PDB entry 9BVT | X-ray diffraction, 3.40 A resolution | chains B and C of the 14 polymer chains in the assembly

Chain B:
Name: DNA-directed RNA polymerase subunit beta
Source organism: Saccharomyces cerevisiae
Notes: EC 2.7.7.6
Reference sequence: A0A6A5Q4H2 (A0A6A5Q4H2_YEASX); residues 1-1224 here = UniProt positions 1-1224
Sequence (1224 residues; numbered 1 to 1224; the number before each row is that of its first residue):
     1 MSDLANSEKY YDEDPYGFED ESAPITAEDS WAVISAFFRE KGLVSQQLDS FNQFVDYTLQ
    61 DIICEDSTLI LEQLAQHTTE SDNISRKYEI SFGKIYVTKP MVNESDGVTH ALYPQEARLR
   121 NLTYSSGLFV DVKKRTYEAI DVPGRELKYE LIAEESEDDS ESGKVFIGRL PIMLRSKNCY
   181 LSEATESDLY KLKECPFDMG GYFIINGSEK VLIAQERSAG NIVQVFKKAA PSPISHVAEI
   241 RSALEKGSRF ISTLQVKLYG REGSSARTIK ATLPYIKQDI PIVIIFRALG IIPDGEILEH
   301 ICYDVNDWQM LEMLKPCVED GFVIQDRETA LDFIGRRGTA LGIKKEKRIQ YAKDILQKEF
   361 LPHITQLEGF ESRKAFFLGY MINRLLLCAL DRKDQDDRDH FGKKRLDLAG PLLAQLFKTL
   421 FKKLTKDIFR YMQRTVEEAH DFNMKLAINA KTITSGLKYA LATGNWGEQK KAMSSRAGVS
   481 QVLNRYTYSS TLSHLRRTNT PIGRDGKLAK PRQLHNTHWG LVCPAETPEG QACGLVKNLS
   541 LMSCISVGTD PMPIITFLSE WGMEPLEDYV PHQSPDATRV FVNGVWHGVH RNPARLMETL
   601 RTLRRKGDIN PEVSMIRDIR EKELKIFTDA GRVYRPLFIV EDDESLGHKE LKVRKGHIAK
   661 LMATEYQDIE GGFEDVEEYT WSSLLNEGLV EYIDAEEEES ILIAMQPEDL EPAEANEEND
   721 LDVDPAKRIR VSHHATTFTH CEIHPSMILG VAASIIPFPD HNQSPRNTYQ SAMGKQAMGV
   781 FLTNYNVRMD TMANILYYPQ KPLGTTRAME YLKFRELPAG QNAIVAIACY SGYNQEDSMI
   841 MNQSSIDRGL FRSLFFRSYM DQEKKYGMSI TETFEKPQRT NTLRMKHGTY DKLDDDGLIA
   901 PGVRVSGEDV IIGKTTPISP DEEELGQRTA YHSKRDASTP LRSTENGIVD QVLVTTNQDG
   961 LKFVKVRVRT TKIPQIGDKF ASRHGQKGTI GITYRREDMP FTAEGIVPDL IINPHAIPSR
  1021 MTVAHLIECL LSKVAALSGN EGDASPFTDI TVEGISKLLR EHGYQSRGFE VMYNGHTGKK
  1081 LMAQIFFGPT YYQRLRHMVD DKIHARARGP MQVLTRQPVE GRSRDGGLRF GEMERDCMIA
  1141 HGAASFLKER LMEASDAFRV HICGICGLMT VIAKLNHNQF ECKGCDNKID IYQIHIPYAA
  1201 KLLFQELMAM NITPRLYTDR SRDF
Not modelled in the structure: 1-19, 65-89, 133-164, 336-347, 434-445, 473-474, 503-509, 643-650, 667-679, 713-725, 879-883, 918-933
Ion coordination: Mn2+: D837 (shared with 2 residues of chain A); Zn2+: C1163, C1166, C1185
Reported in the primary citation:
  - mutagenesis - E529A, E529D, Y769F: increased catalytic activity (citing earlier work)
  - mutagenesis - E529Q: decreased catalytic activity (citing earlier work)

Chain C:
Name: DNA-directed RNA polymerase II subunit RPB3
Source organism: Saccharomyces cerevisiae
Reference sequence: A0A6A5Q0Z3 (A0A6A5Q0Z3_YEASX); residues 1-318 here = UniProt positions 1-318
Sequence (318 residues; each row starts with the number of its first residue):
     1 MSEEGPQVKI REASKDNVDF ILSNVDLAMA NSLRRVMIAE IPTLAIDSVE VETNTTVLAD
    61 EFIAHRLGLI PLQSMDIEQL EYSRDCFCED HCDKCSVVLT LQAFGESEST TNVYSKDLVI
   121 VSNLMGRNIG HPIIQDKEGN GVLICKLRKG QELKLTCVAK KGIAKEHAKW GPAAAIEFEY
   181 DPWNKLKHTD YWYEQDSAKE WPQSKNCEYE DPPNEGDPFD YKAQADTFYM NVESVGSIPV
   241 DQVVVRGIDT LQKKVASILL ALTQMDQDKV NFASGDNNTA SNMLGSNEDV MMTGAEQDPY
   301 SNASQMGNTG SGGYDNAW
Not modelled in the structure: 1-2, 269-318
Ion coordination: Zn2+: C86, C88, C92, C95

Chain B / chain C interface:
Pairs across the interface (73):
  Y785(B) - V57(C)  hydrogen bond (side chain-backbone)
  N786(B) - V57(C)  hydrogen bond (side chain-backbone)
  Y797(B) - E61(C)
  Y797(B) - F62(C)
  Y798(B) - F62(C)
  Y798(B) - R66(C)  hydrogen bond
  S844(B) - A168(C)
  D847(B) - H65(C)  hydrogen bond (backbone-side chain)
  D847(B) - H167(C)  salt bridge
  D847(B) - A168(C)
  R848(B) - H65(C)
  R848(B) - L69(C)
  R848(B) - A168(C)
  G849(B) - H65(C)
  R852(B) - H65(C)  hydrogen bond
  R852(B) - H167(C)
  R969(B) - D60(C)  salt bridge
  R969(B) - E61(C)  salt bridge
  T970(B) - E61(C)
  T971(B) - E61(C)  hydrogen bond
  R995(B) - K165(C)
  R996(B) - R34(C)
  R996(B) - I38(C)
  R996(B) - A174(C)  hydrogen bond (side chain-backbone)
  E997(B) - R34(C)  hydrogen bond (backbone-side chain)
  E997(B) - R35(C)  hydrogen bond (backbone-side chain)
  E997(B) - I38(C)
  E997(B) - A39(C)
  D998(B) - R35(C)  salt bridge
  M999(B) - R34(C)
  F1001(B) - R34(C)
  F1001(B) - F178(C)  hydrophobic
  A1003(B) - E177(C)
  A1003(B) - F178(C)  hydrogen bond (backbone-backbone)
  E1004(B) - E177(C)
  E1004(B) - K205(C)  salt bridge
  G1005(B) - A175(C)
  G1005(B) - I176(C)
  R1060(B) - E200(C)
  G1063(B) - P202(C)
  Q1065(B) - E200(C)
  Q1065(B) - W201(C)
  S1066(B) - E200(C)  hydrogen bond
  R1067(B) - E194(C)  salt bridge
  F1069(B) - W201(C)
  E1070(B) - W201(C)
  Y1073(B) - F178(C)
  Y1073(B) - E179(C)
  Y1073(B) - Y180(C)  hydrophobic
  G1075(B) - N31(C)
  G1075(B) - R34(C)  hydrogen bond (backbone-side chain)
  G1075(B) - R35(C)  hydrogen bond (backbone-side chain)
  H1076(B) - N31(C)
  T1077(B) - N31(C)
  G1078(B) - L27(C)
  G1078(B) - N31(C)
  G1078(B) - Y180(C)
  K1079(B) - L27(C)
  K1079(B) - Y180(C)
  K1079(B) - H188(C)
  K1080(B) - Y180(C)  hydrogen bond (backbone-side chain)
  K1080(B) - D181(C)  salt bridge
  K1080(B) - N184(C)
  K1080(B) - H188(C)
  L1081(B) - T189(C)  hydrogen bond (backbone-side chain)
  M1082(B) - K187(C)
  M1082(B) - T189(C)
  M1082(B) - D190(C)  hydrogen bond (backbone-backbone)
  A1083(B) - T189(C)
  Q1084(B) - T189(C)  hydrogen bond
  Q1084(B) - D190(C)  hydrogen bond (side chain-backbone)
  Q1084(B) - Y191(C)
  Q1084(B) - W201(C)
Interface residues without a listed pair, chain B (45 interface residues in all): L854, R904, I948, Y1064, V1071, N1074
Interface residues without a listed pair, chain C (39 interface residues in all): A59, A164, A173, W192

Overview:
The interface between chain B and chain C involves 45 residues on one side and 39 on the other, with 18
hydrogen bonds and 7 salt bridges. Polar contacts include D847(B)-H167(C), R969(B)-D60(C) and R969(B)-E61(C).
The paper reports that E529A, E529D and Y769F of chain B increase catalytic activity; E529Q of chain B reduces
catalytic activity.
Here chain B is DNA-directed RNA polymerase subunit beta and chain C is DNA-directed RNA polymerase II subunit
RPB3, both from Saccharomyces cerevisiae. Entry 9BVT (RNA Pol II - High Mn(+2) concentration) was determined
by X-ray diffraction (same publication as 9BW0, 8U9R and 8U9X).
